Entry 6U6Z (X-ray diffraction, 2.10 A resolution); this record covers chains A and H of the 4 polymer chains in the assembly.

== Chain A ==
Protein: Deoxynucleoside triphosphate triphosphohydrolase SAMHD1
From: Homo sapiens
Notes: EC 3.1.5.-
UniProtKB: Q9Y3Z3 (SAMH1_HUMAN); residue numbers follow UniProt; this construct covers 116-626
Amino-acid sequence (535 residues; each row starts with the number of its first residue):
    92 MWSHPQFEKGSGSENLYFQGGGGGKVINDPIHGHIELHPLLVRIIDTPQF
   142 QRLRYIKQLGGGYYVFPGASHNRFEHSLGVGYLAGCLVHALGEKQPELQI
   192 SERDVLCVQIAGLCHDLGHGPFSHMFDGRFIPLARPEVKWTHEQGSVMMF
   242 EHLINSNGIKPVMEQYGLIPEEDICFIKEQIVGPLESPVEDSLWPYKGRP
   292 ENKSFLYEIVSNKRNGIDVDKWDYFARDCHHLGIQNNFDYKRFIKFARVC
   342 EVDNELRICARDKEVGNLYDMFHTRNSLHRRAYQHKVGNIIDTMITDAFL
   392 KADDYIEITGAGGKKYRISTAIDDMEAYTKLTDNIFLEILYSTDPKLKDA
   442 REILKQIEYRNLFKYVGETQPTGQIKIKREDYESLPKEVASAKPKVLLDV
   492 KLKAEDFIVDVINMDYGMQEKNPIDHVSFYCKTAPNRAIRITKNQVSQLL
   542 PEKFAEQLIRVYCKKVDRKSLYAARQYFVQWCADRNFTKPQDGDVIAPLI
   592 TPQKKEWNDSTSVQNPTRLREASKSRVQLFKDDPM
Not modelled in the structure: 92-114, 276-283, 507-514, 531-541, 584-626
Sequence notes: initiating methionine (92); expression tag (93-115)
Metal / ion sites: Zn2+: His167, His206, Asp207, Asp311
From the paper describing this entry:
  - catalytic residues: Asp311 (citing earlier work)
  - mutagenesis - D311A: abolished catalytic activity (citing earlier work)
  - post-translational modification sites: Thr592 (citing earlier work)
  - mutagenesis - H376A: decreased binding to oligonucleotide
  - mutagenesis - R352A, K523A: unchanged binding to oligonucleotide
  - mutagenesis - R352A, K523A: decreased catalytic activity on GTP/dNTP
  - mutagenesis - R352A, K523A: decreased catalytic activity on dNTPase
  - mutagenesis - R352A, H376A, K523A: unchanged catalytic activity on dNTP depletion

== Chain H ==
Molecule: DNA polymer TG(PST)TCA
Sequence (6 nucleotides; row label = number of the first residue in the row):
   702 TGXTCA
Not modelled in the structure: 706-707
Modified positions: PST (thymidine-5'-thiophosphate) at position 704

== How chain A and chain H interact ==
Pairs across the interface - 11 pairs, chain A then chain H:
  Lys116(A) - DT702(H)  phosphate contact
  Lys116(A) - DG703(H)  salt bridge to the phosphate
  Val117(A) - DG703(H)  sugar contact
  Val117(A) - PST_704(H)  sugar contact
  Ile118(A) - DG703(H)  base contact
  His125(A) - DT705(H)  salt bridge to the phosphate
  Ile136(A) - DG703(H)  base contact
  Asp137(A) - DG703(H)  hydrogen bond to the base
  Gln142(A) - DG703(H)  hydrogen bond to the base
  Arg145(A) - DG703(H)  hydrogen bond to the base
  Phe165(A) - DG703(H)  base contact
Also at the interface, not in a pair above, chain A (10 interface residues in all): Val133

== Summary ==
10 residues of chain A and 4 residues of chain H are in contact, with 3 hydrogen bonds and 2 salt bridges.
Polar pairs include Asp137(A)-DG703(H), Gln142(A)-DG703(H) and Arg145(A)-DG703(H). The paper reports the
catalytic residue Asp311(A); R352A and K523A of chain A reduce catalytic activity on GTP/dNTP; 4 substitutions
were tested in all.
Here chain A is Deoxynucleoside triphosphate triphosphohydrolase SAMHD1 (Homo sapiens) and chain H is DNA
polymer TG(PST)TCA. Entry 6U6Z (Human SAMHD1 bound to deoxyribo(TG*TTCA)-oligonucleotide) was determined by
X-ray diffraction, deposited together with 6U6X and 6U6Y.
